2F9V - chains C and D of the 4 polymer chains in the assembly; structure by X-ray diffraction, 2.60 A resolution.

== Chain C ==
Protein: NS3 protease/helicase
From: Hepatitis C virus
Notes: fragment: protease domain (Residues : 1-181)
Amino-acid sequence (201 residues; row label = number of the first residue in the row; numbers below 1 keep their minus sign (Met-11 is residue -11)):
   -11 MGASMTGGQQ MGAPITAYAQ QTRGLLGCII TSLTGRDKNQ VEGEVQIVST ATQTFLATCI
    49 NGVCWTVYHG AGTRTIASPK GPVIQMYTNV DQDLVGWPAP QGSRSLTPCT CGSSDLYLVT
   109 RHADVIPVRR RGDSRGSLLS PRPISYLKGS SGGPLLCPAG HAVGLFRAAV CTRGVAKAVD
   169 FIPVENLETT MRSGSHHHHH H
Not modelled in the structure: -11 to 27, 180-189
Differences from the reference sequence: cloning artifact (-11 to 0, 182-183); expression tag (184-189)
Ion coordination: Zn2+: Cys97, Cys99, Cys145

== Chain D ==
Protein: polyprotein
Amino-acid sequence (23 residues; each row starts with the number of its first residue):
    19 KKGSVVIVGR IVLSGKPAII PKK
Not modelled in the structure: 19-20, 37-41
Differences from the reference sequence: cloning artifact (19-20, 40-41); engineered mutation Ser22 (Cys576 in 51039195)

== Chain C / chain D interface ==
Contacting residue pairs (43):
  Val29(C) with Arg28(D), hydrogen bond (backbone-side chain); Val30(D), hydrophobic; Lys34(D); Pro35(D); Ala36(D), hydrophobic
  Glu30(C) with Val30(D)
  Gly31(C) with Ile29(D)
  Glu32(C) with Ile29(D), hydrogen bond (backbone-backbone); Val30(D); Leu31(D), hydrogen bond (side chain-backbone)
  Val33(C) with Arg28(D); Ile29(D), hydrogen bond (backbone-backbone)
  Gln34(C) with Gly27(D)
  Ile35(C) with Ile25(D); Val26(D), hydrogen bond (backbone-backbone); Gly27(D), hydrogen bond (backbone-backbone)
  Val36(C) with Val23(D), hydrophobic; Val24(D); Ile25(D), hydrophobic
  Ser37(C) with Ser22(D); Val23(D); Val24(D), hydrogen bond (backbone-backbone); Val26(D)
  Thr38(C) with Val23(D)
  Arg62(C) with Gly21(D); Val23(D)
  Thr63(C) with Gly21(D), hydrogen bond (side chain-backbone); Ser22(D), hydrogen bond; Val23(D), hydrogen bond (backbone-backbone)
  Ile64(C) with Ser22(D); Val23(D); Ile25(D), hydrophobic
  Ala65(C) with Ser22(D); Val23(D), hydrogen bond (backbone-backbone); Val24(D), hydrophobic
  Pro70(C) with Ser22(D)
  Trp85(C) with Val23(D), hydrophobic
  Pro88(C) with Ile25(D), hydrophobic
  Gly90(C) with Arg28(D), hydrogen bond (backbone-side chain)
  Leu94(C) with Leu31(D), hydrophobic
  Val107(C) with Leu31(D), hydrophobic
  Thr108(C) with Ile29(D)
  Ala111(C) with Ile29(D)
Other interface residues (no listed pair), chain C (26 interface residues in all): Phe43, Ala59, Arg109, Leu144

== In short ==
26 residues of chain C face 14 of chain D across their interface, with 12 hydrogen bonds. Polar pairs include
Val29(C)-Arg28(D), Glu32(C)-Leu31(D) and Thr63(C)-Gly21(D). Cys97(C), Cys99(C) and Cys145(C) form the Zn2+
site.
Here chain C is NS3 protease/helicase (Hepatitis C virus) and chain D is polyprotein. Entry 2F9V (HCV NS3
protease domain with NS4a peptide and a ketoamide inhibitor with P1 and P2 cyclopropylalannines) was
determined by X-ray diffraction.
